PDB entry 8WXB | electron microscopy, 4.20 A resolution (low resolution: residue-level contacts below are approximate; hydrogen-bond / salt-bridge calls are withheld) | chains Y and x of the 51 polymer chains in the assembly

Chain Y:
Name: Carboxysome assembly protein CsoS2
Organism: Prochlorococcus sp. MED4
UniProtKB: Q7V2C8 (CSOS2_PROMP); residues 1-765 here = UniProt positions 1-765
Chain sequence (765 residues; numbered 1 to 765; the number before each row is that of its first residue):
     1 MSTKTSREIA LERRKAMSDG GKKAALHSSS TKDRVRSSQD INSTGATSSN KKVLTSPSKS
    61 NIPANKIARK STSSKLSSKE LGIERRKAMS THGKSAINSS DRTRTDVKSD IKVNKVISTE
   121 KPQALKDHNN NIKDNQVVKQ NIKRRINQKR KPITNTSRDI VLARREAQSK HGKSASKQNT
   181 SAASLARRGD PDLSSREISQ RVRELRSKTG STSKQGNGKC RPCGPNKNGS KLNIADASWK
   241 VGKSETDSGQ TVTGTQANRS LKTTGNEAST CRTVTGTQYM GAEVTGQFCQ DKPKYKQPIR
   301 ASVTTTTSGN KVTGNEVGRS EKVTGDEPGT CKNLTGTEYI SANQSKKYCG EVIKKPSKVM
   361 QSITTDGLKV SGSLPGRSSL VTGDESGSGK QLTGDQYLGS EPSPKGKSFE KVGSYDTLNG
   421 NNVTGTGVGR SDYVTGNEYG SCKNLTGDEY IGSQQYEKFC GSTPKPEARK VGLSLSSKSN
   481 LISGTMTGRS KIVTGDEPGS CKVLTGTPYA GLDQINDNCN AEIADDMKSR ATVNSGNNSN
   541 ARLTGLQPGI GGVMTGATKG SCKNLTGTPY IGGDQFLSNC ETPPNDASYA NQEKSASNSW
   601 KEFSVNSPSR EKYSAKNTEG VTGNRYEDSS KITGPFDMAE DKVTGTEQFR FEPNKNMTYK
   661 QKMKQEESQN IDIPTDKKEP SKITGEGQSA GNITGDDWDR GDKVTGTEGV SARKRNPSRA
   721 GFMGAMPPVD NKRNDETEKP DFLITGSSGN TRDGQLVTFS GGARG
Unresolved in the structure: 1-233, 616-620, 644-682
Cystine bridges: C271-C289, C331-C349, C442-C460, C501-C519, C562-C580
Curated features (UniProtKB/Swiss-Prot):
  - region: D735 to G765 (C-terminal peptide)

Chain x:
Name: Major carboxysome shell protein CsoS1
Organism: Prochlorococcus sp. MED4
UniProtKB: Q7V2D1 (CSOS1_PROMP); residues 1-98 here correspond to UniProt positions 6-103 (UniProt number = residue number + 5)
Chain sequence (98 residues; each row starts with the number of its first residue):
     1 MGIALGMIET RGLVPAIEAA DAMTKAAEVR LIGREFVGGG YVTVLVRGET GAVNAAVRAG
    61 ADACERVGDG LVAAHIIARP HREVEPALGN GDFLGQKD
Unresolved in the structure: 1, 89-98

Interface between chain Y and chain x:
Pairs across the interface (30; chain Y residue first):
  S474(Y) - R58(x)
  L475(Y) - R58(x)
  S476(Y) - R58(x)
  K478(Y) - D62(x)
  K478(Y) - E65(x)
  N480(Y) - A61(x)
  N480(Y) - E65(x)
  I482(Y) - A74(x)
  I482(Y) - I76(x)
  S483(Y) - A74(x)
  S483(Y) - H75(x)
  S483(Y) - I76(x)
  G484(Y) - H75(x)
  G484(Y) - I76(x)
  T487(Y) - N54(x)
  T507(Y) - A55(x)
  P508(Y) - A55(x)
  P508(Y) - R58(x)
  Y509(Y) - G51(x)
  Y509(Y) - N54(x)
  Y509(Y) - R58(x)
  A510(Y) - R58(x)
  G511(Y) - R58(x)
  A531(Y) - D62(x)
  T532(Y) - D62(x)
  V533(Y) - A59(x)
  V533(Y) - D62(x)
  V533(Y) - A63(x)
  N534(Y) - K25(x)
  T566(Y) - V67(x)
Interface residues without a listed pair, chain Y (21 interface residues in all): T485, L512
Interface residues without a listed pair, chain x (15 interface residues in all): V57

Overview:
21 residues of chain Y and 15 residues of chain x are in contact.
Chain Y is Carboxysome assembly protein CsoS2 and chain x is Major carboxysome shell protein CsoS1, both from
Prochlorococcus sp. MED4; the structure, Cryo-EM structure of the alpha-carboxysome shell vertex from
Prochlorococcus MED4, was determined by electron microscopy.
